PDB entry 9F8T | X-ray diffraction, 1.71 A resolution | chains A and D of the 3 polymer chains in the assembly

== Chain A ==
Protein: Clathrin heavy chain 1
Source organism: Bos taurus
Reference sequence: P49951 (CLH1_BOVIN); residues 1-363 here = UniProt positions 1-363
Chain sequence (363 residues; numbered 1 to 363; the number before each row is that of its first residue):
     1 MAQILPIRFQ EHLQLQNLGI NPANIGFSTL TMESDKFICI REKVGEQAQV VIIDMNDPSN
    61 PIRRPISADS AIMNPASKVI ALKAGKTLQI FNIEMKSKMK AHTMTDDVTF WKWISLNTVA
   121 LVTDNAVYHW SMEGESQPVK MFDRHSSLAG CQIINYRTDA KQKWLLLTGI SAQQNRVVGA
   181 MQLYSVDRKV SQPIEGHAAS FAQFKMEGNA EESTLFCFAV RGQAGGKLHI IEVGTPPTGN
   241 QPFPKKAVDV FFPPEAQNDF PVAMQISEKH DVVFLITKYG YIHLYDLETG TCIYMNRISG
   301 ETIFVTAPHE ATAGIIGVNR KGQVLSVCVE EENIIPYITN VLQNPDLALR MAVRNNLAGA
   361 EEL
Swiss-Prot annotation at these positions:
  - region: Ala-68 to Asp-107 (WD40-like repeat 2), Thr-302 to Glu-330 (WD40-like repeat 7)
  - modified residue: Ala-2 (N-acetylalanine), Ser-67 (Phosphoserine), Thr-105 (Phosphothreonine), Tyr-184 (Phosphotyrosine)

== Chain D ==
Protein: AP2-associated protein kinase 1
Notes: EC 2.7.11.1
Reference sequence: Q2M2I8 (AAK1_HUMAN); numbering as in UniProt (aligned over 956-961)
Chain sequence (6 residues; each row starts with the number of its first residue):
   956 DQLIDL

== How chain A and chain D interact ==
Residue-residue contacts (20):
  Val-50(A) / Ile-959(D)  hydrophobic
  Arg-64(A) / Ile-959(D)
  Arg-64(A) / Asp-960(D)
  Pro-65(A) / Ile-959(D)
  Pro-65(A) / Asp-960(D)  hydrogen bond (backbone-backbone)
  Ile-66(A) / Leu-958(D)
  Ile-66(A) / Ile-959(D)  hydrophobic
  Ser-67(A) / Gln-957(D)
  Ser-67(A) / Leu-958(D)  hydrogen bond (backbone-backbone)
  Leu-82(A) / Leu-958(D)
  Leu-82(A) / Ile-959(D)  hydrophobic
  Lys-83(A) / Leu-958(D)
  Ala-84(A) / Leu-958(D)  hydrophobic
  Thr-87(A) / Leu-958(D)
  Gln-89(A) / Asp-956(D)  hydrogen bond (side chain-backbone)
  Gln-89(A) / Gln-957(D)
  Gln-89(A) / Leu-958(D)  hydrogen bond (side chain-backbone)
  Phe-91(A) / Ile-959(D)  hydrophobic
  Phe-91(A) / Leu-961(D)  hydrophobic
  Lys-96(A) / Leu-961(D)
Other interface residues (no listed pair), chain A (16 interface residues in all): Ala-68, Asn-92, Ile-93, Ser-97

== Overview ==
The interface between chain A and chain D involves 16 residues on one side and 6 on the other, with 4 hydrogen
bonds. Polar pairs include Gln-89(A)/Asp-956(D), Gln-89(A)/Leu-958(D) and Pro-65(A)/Asp-960(D).
Here chain A is Clathrin heavy chain 1 (Bos taurus) and chain D is AP2-associated protein kinase 1. Entry 9F8T
(Clathrin terminal domain complexed with C-terminus of AAK1L) was determined by X-ray diffraction.
